Entry 5V0Q (X-ray diffraction, 2.40 A resolution); this record covers chains A and B of the 3 polymer chains in the assembly.

Chain A:
Protein: I-OnuI_e-vHIVInt_v1
From: synthetic construct
Sequence (300 residues; numbered 2 to 301; the number before each row is that of its first residue):
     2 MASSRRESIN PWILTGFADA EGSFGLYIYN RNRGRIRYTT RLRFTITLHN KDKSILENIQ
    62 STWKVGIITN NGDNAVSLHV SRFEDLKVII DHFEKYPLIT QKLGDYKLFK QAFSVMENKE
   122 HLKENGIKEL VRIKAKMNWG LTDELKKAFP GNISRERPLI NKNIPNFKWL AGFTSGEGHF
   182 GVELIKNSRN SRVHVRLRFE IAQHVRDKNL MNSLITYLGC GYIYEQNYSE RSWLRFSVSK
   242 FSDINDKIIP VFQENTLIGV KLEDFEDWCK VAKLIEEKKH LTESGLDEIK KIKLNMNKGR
Not modelled in the structure: 2-6, 34-37
Ion coordination: Ca2+ site 1: Ala21, Glu178 (shared with DC14(B) of chain B; 1 residue of chain C); Ca2+ site 2: Glu22, Gly177 (shared with DA15(B) of chain B; 1 residue of chain C)
What the authors report for this chain:
  - binding site for the 26-nt DNA strand (chain B): Arg42, His80

Chain B:
Molecule: 26-nt DNA strand
Sequence (26 nucleotides; row label = number of the first residue in the row; numbers below 1 keep their minus sign (DG-1 is residue -1)):
    -1 GGGAATGGCA GTATTCATCC ACAATG
Ion coordination: Ca2+ site 1: DC14 (shared with Ala21(A), Glu178(A) of chain A; 1 residue of chain C); Ca2+ site 2: DA15 (shared with Glu22(A), Gly177(A) of chain A; 1 residue of chain C)

Chain A / chain B interface:
Residue-residue contacts (58; chain A residue first):
  Glu22(A) - DA15(B)  phosphate contact
  Arg32(A) - DG1(B)  hydrogen bond to the phosphate
  Arg32(A) - DA2(B)  salt bridge to the phosphate
  Arg42(A) - DT4(B)  hydrogen bond to the base
  Arg42(A) - DG5(B)  hydrogen bond to the base
  Arg42(A) - DG6(B)  base contact
  Arg44(A) - DG5(B)  base contact
  Arg44(A) - DG6(B)  hydrogen bond to the base
  Arg44(A) - DC7(B)  base contact
  Ile68(A) - DG5(B)  sugar contact
  Thr70(A) - DG6(B)  sugar contact
  Thr70(A) - DC7(B)  phosphate contact
  Asn71(A) - DC7(B)  sugar contact
  Asn71(A) - DA8(B)  phosphate contact
  Asn72(A) - DA8(B)  base contact
  Asn72(A) - DG9(B)  hydrogen bond to the base
  Gly73(A) - DA8(B)  hydrogen bond to the phosphate
  His80(A) - DC7(B)  hydrogen bond to the base
  Ser82(A) - DT4(B)  phosphate contact
  Arg83(A) - DT4(B)  hydrogen bond to the phosphate
  Arg83(A) - DG5(B)  salt bridge to the phosphate
  Phe84(A) - DT4(B)  hydrogen bond to the phosphate
  His122(A) - DA3(B)  salt bridge to the phosphate
  Leu123(A) - DA2(B)  phosphate contact
  Trp140(A) - DT12(B)  sugar contact
  Trp140(A) - DT13(B)  phosphate contact
  Gly177(A) - DA15(B)  phosphate contact
  Glu178(A) - DC14(B)  phosphate contact
  Glu178(A) - DA15(B)  sugar contact
  Gly179(A) - DA15(B)  sugar contact
  Gly179(A) - DT16(B)  phosphate contact
  His180(A) - DA15(B)  sugar contact
  His180(A) - DT16(B)  salt bridge to the phosphate
  His180(A) - DC17(B)  phosphate contact
  Glu184(A) - DC18(B)  hydrogen bond to the base
  Lys187(A) - DA19(B)  salt bridge to the phosphate
  Arg197(A) - DA19(B)  base contact
  Arg199(A) - DC18(B)  base contact
  Glu201(A) - DT16(B)  base contact
  Ala203(A) - DC14(B)  sugar contact
  Ala203(A) - DA15(B)  base contact
  Gln204(A) - DC14(B)  phosphate contact
  His205(A) - DT13(B)  phosphate contact
  His205(A) - DC14(B)  hydrogen bond to the phosphate
  Arg232(A) - DT12(B)  salt bridge to the phosphate
  Arg232(A) - DT13(B)  phosphate contact
  Trp234(A) - DC14(B)  base contact
  Trp234(A) - DA15(B)  base contact
  Arg236(A) - DT16(B)  hydrogen bond to the base
  Arg236(A) - DC17(B)  base contact
  Lys262(A) - DA15(B)  phosphate contact
  Lys262(A) - DT16(B)  salt bridge to the phosphate
  Lys294(A) - DC18(B)  salt bridge to the phosphate
  Met297(A) - DC17(B)  phosphate contact
  Asn298(A) - DT16(B)  phosphate contact
  Asn298(A) - DC17(B)  hydrogen bond to the phosphate
  Lys299(A) - DT16(B)  phosphate contact
  Lys299(A) - DC17(B)  hydrogen bond to the phosphate
Interface residues without a listed pair, chain A (43 interface residues in all): Thr41, Glu85, Lys120, Phe181, Ile186, Asp265, Gly300
Interface residues without a listed pair, chain B (19 interface residues in all): DC20, DA21

In short:
43 residues of chain A and 19 residues of chain B are in contact; the contacts include 14 hydrogen bonds and 8
salt bridges. Among the polar pairs are Arg42(A)-DT4(B), Arg42(A)-DG5(B) and Arg44(A)-DG6(B). From the paper:
a binding site for the 26-nt DNA strand (chain B) at Arg42(A) and His80(A).
Here chain A is I-OnuI_e-vHIVInt_v1 (synthetic construct) and chain B is a 26-nt DNA strand. Entry 5V0Q
(Original engineered variant of I-OnuI meganuclease targeting the HIV integrase gene; harbors 49 point
mutations relative ...) was determined by X-ray diffraction, deposited together with 5T8D.
